PDB entry 9E2X | electron microscopy, 3.50 A resolution | chains 2 and 6 of the 15 polymer chains in the assembly

Chain 2:
Protein: DNA replication licensing factor MCM2
Organism: Saccharomyces cerevisiae W303
Notes: EC 3.6.4.12
UniProt: P29469 (MCM2_YEAST); numbering as in UniProt (aligned over 1-868)
Sequence (868 residues; row label = number of the first residue in the row):
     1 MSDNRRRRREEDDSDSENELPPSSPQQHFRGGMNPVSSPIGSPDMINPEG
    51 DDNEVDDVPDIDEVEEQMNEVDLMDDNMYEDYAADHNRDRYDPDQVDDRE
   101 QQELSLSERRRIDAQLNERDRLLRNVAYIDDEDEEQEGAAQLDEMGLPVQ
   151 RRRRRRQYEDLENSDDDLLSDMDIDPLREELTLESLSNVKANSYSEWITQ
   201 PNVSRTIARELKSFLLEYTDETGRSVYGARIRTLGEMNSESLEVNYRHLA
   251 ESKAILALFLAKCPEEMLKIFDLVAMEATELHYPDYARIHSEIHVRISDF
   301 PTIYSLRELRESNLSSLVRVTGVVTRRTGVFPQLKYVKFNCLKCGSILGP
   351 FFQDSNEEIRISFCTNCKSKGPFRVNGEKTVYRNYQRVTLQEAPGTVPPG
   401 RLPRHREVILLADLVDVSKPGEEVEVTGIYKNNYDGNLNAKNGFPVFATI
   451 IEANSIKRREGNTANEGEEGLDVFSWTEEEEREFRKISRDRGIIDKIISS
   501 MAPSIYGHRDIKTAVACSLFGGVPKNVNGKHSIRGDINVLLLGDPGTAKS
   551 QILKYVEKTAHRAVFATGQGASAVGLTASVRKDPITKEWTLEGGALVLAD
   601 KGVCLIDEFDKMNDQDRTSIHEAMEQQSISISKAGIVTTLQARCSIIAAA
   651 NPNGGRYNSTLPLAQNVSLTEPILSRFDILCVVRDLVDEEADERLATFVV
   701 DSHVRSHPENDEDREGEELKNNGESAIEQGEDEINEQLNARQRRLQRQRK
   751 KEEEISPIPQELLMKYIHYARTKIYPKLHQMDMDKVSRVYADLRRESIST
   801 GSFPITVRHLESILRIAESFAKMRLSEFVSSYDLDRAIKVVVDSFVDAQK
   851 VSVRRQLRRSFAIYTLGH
Disordered / not traced: 1-173, 460-468, 711-738, 866-868
Ion coordination: Zn2+: C341, C344; Mg2+: S550 (together with ATP)
Ligand contacts:
  - ATP (adenosine-5'-triphosphate), molecule 1: S504, I505, Y506, G507, H508, D544, P545, G546, T547, A548, K549, S550, Q551, D607, E608, L695, V699
  - ATP, molecule 2: E625, R676, V807, R808, E811
Curated features (UniProtKB/Swiss-Prot):
  - zinc finger: C341 to C367 (C4-type)
  - motif: S675 to D678 (Arginine finger)
  - binding site (ATP): G543 to S550
  - modified residue (Phosphoserine): S14, S16, S23, S164, S170
  - natural variant: E392 (E392K: In allele MCM2-1)
  - mutagenesis: C364 (C364Y/F/S/H: Loss of activity), C367 (C367Y/F/S/H: Loss of activity), K549 (K549A: Reduces MCM2-7 complex helicase activity. Abolishes MCM2-7 complex helicase activity; when associated with MCM5 A-422. Reduces MCM2-7 complex helicase activity; when associated with MCM3 A-415), R676 (R676A: Loss of MCM2-7 complex helicase activity)

Chain 6:
Protein: DNA replication licensing factor MCM6
Organism: Saccharomyces cerevisiae W303
Notes: EC 3.6.4.12
UniProt: P53091 (MCM6_YEAST); residue numbers follow UniProt; this construct covers 1-1017
Sequence (1017 residues; numbered 1 to 1017; the number before each row is that of its first residue):
     1 MSSPFPADTPSSNRPSNSSPPPSSIGAGFGSSSGLDSQIGSRLHFPSSSQ
    51 PHVSNSQTGPFVNDSTQFSSQRLQTDGSATNDMEGNEPARSFKSRALNHV
   101 KKVDDVTGEKVREAFEQFLEDFSVQSTDTGEVEKVYRAQIEFMKIYDLNT
   151 IYIDYQHLSMRENGALAMAISEQYYRFLPFLQKGLRRVVRKYAPELLNTS
   201 DSLKRSEGDEGQADEDEQQDDDMNGSSLPRDSGSSAAPGNGTSAMATRSI
   251 TTSTSPEQTERVFQISFFNLPTVHRIRDIRSEKIGSLLSISGTVTRTSEV
   301 RPELYKASFTCDMCRAIVDNVEQSFKYTEPTFCPNPSCENRAFWTLNVTR
   351 SRFLDWQKVRIQENANEIPTGSMPRTLDVILRGDSVERAKPGDRCKFTGV
   401 EIVVPDVTQLGLPGVKPSSTLDTRGISKTTEGLNSGVTGLRSLGVRDLTY
   451 KISFLACHVISIGSNIGASSPDANSNNRETELQMAANLQANNVYQDNERD
   501 QEVFLNSLSSDEINELKEMVKDEHIYDKLVRSIAPAVFGHEAVKKGILLQ
   551 MLGGVHKSTVEGIKLRGDINICVVGDPSTSKSQFLKYVVGFAPRSVYTSG
   601 KASSAAGLTAAVVRDEEGGDYTIEAGALMLADNGICCIDEFDKMDISDQV
   651 AIHEAMEQQTISIAKAGIHATLNARTSILAAANPVGGRYNRKLSLRGNLN
   701 MTAPIMSRFDLFFVILDDCNEKIDTELASHIVDLHMKRDEAIEPPFSAEQ
   751 LRRYIKYARTFKPILTKEARSYLVEKYKELRKDDAQGFSRSSYRITVRQL
   801 ESMIRLSEAIARANCVDEITPSFIAEAYDLLRQSIIRVDVDDVEMDEEFD
   851 NIESQSHAASGNNDDNDDGTGSGVITSEPPADIEEGQSEATARPGTSEKK
   901 KTTVTYDKYVSMMNMIVRKIAEVDREGAEELTAVDIVDWYLLQKENDLGS
   951 LAEYWEERRLAFKVIKRLVKDRILMEIHGTRHNLRDLENEENENNKTVYV
  1001 IHPNCEVLDQLEPQDSS
Disordered / not traced: 1-90, 128-130, 201-251, 419-428, 464-498, 786-789, 836-1017
Ion coordination: Zn2+: C311, C314, C333, C338
Ligand contacts:
  - ADP (adenosine-5'-diphosphate): A536, V537, F538, D576, P577, S578, T579, S580, K581, S582, Q583, L727, I731
  - ATP (adenosine-5'-triphosphate): L565, E657, Q658, R708, V797, R798, E801
Curated features (UniProtKB/Swiss-Prot):
  - motif: S707 to D710 (Arginine finger)
  - binding site (ATP): G575 to S582
  - modified residue: S78 (Phosphoserine), S249 (Phosphoserine), S372 (Phosphoserine), T766 (Phosphothreonine)
  - mutagenesis: K581 (K581A: Loss of MCM2-7 complex helicase activity)

Interface between chain 2 and chain 6:
Residue-residue contacts (132):
  S187(2) - S253(6)
  S187(2) - T254(6)
  N188(2) - T254(6)
  V189(2) - T254(6)  hydrogen bond (backbone-side chain)
  V189(2) - P256(6)  hydrophobic
  A191(2) - P256(6)
  N192(2) - P256(6)
  Y194(2) - T254(6)  hydrogen bond (side chain-backbone)
  Y194(2) - S255(6)
  Y194(2) - P256(6)
  Y194(2) - E257(6)
  L258(2) - S253(6)
  K262(2) - E257(6)  salt bridge
  R310(2) - V300(6)
  R310(2) - D355(6)
  R310(2) - V386(6)
  E311(2) - F353(6)
  E311(2) - D355(6)  hydrogen bond (backbone-side chain)
  R326(2) - D620(6)  salt bridge
  R360(2) - D312(6)  salt bridge
  R360(2) - W344(6)  hydrogen bond (side chain-backbone)
  R360(2) - T345(6)  hydrogen bond
  K370(2) - F343(6)
  R401(2) - K390(6)
  R404(2) - T297(6)  hydrogen bond (side chain-backbone)
  R404(2) - S298(6)
  R404(2) - E299(6)
  R404(2) - E387(6)  salt bridge
  R406(2) - E299(6)  salt bridge
  N432(2) - V348(6)
  N432(2) - F353(6)
  Y434(2) - Y327(6)  hydrophobic
  Y434(2) - L412(6)
  Y434(2) - P413(6)  hydrogen bond (side chain-backbone)
  G436(2) - V415(6)
  L438(2) - R301(6)
  N439(2) - F325(6)
  N439(2) - K326(6)
  N439(2) - Y327(6)
  N439(2) - V407(6)
  N439(2) - L412(6)
  A440(2) - V407(6)  hydrophobic
  A440(2) - T408(6)
  K441(2) - E617(6)  salt bridge
  N442(2) - W356(6)
  N442(2) - K358(6)
  G443(2) - F325(6)
  F444(2) - E303(6)
  F444(2) - F325(6)  hydrophobic
  F444(2) - W356(6)
  F444(2) - R382(6)
  F444(2) - V404(6)  hydrophobic
  P445(2) - E303(6)
  P445(2) - L304(6)  hydrogen bond (backbone-backbone)
  P445(2) - F325(6)
  V446(2) - P302(6)
  V446(2) - W356(6)  hydrophobic
  F447(2) - P302(6)  hydrogen bond (backbone-backbone)
  F447(2) - L304(6)  hydrophobic
  F447(2) - L346(6)  hydrophobic
  F447(2) - F353(6)  hydrophobic
  T449(2) - P302(6)
  A502(2) - E561(6)
  P503(2) - E561(6)
  S504(2) - T559(6)
  S504(2) - E561(6)  hydrogen bond (backbone-side chain)
  S504(2) - I563(6)
  P545(2) - S707(6)
  S550(2) - Q658(6)
  Q551(2) - K564(6)  hydrogen bond (side chain-backbone)
  Q551(2) - Q658(6)
  Y555(2) - E561(6)
  K558(2) - E561(6)  hydrogen bond (side chain-backbone)
  F565(2) - E654(6)
  F565(2) - S662(6)
  T567(2) - E654(6)  hydrogen bond
  G570(2) - S662(6)
  G570(2) - I663(6)
  G570(2) - A664(6)  hydrogen bond (backbone-backbone)
  G570(2) - K665(6)
  A571(2) - K665(6)
  S572(2) - K665(6)
  G575(2) - A664(6)
  G575(2) - K665(6)
  G575(2) - H669(6)  hydrogen bond (backbone-side chain)
  G593(2) - H669(6)
  G594(2) - H669(6)
  A595(2) - H669(6)  hydrogen bond (backbone-side chain)
  E608(2) - H653(6)  salt bridge
  K611(2) - V650(6)
  N651(2) - P704(6)
  G655(2) - A703(6)
  R656(2) - S791(6)
  R656(2) - S792(6)  hydrogen bond (side chain-backbone)
  R656(2) - Y793(6)
  D685(2) - R781(6)  salt bridge
  D685(2) - S792(6)  hydrogen bond
  L686(2) - R781(6)  hydrogen bond (backbone-side chain)
  L686(2) - R790(6)
  V687(2) - R781(6)
  V687(2) - R790(6)  hydrogen bond (backbone-backbone)
  V687(2) - S791(6)
  V687(2) - S792(6)
  D692(2) - R781(6)  salt bridge
  E693(2) - V774(6)
  E693(2) - K778(6)
  L695(2) - V797(6)  hydrophobic
  A696(2) - V774(6)
  A696(2) - Y777(6)  hydrophobic
  A696(2) - L800(6)  hydrophobic
  T697(2) - V774(6)
  V699(2) - L800(6)  hydrophobic
  V700(2) - R770(6)
  V700(2) - L773(6)  hydrophobic
  S702(2) - T559(6)
  H703(2) - K557(6)
  H703(2) - L565(6)
  H703(2) - E801(6)  salt bridge
  V704(2) - R770(6)
  S706(2) - K557(6)
  S706(2) - S558(6)
  S706(2) - T559(6)
  S706(2) - L565(6)
  H707(2) - K557(6)
  H707(2) - K762(6)
  H707(2) - P763(6)  hydrogen bond (side chain-backbone)
  H707(2) - I764(6)
  P708(2) - K762(6)
  E709(2) - I764(6)
  K751(2) - V560(6)
  I755(2) - V560(6)  hydrophobic
  Q760(2) - E561(6)
Other interface residues (no listed pair), chain 2 (93 interface residues in all): S193, I255, R307, L309, L314, S362, P394, L402, H405, N437, I505, G546, K554, A566, Q569, V574, L576, S579, L598, R705, E752
Other interface residues (no listed pair), chain 6 (97 interface residues in all): T252, Q323, R350, Q357, I380, P391, I402, K451, V555, H556, G562, A605, A651, T660, A666, G667, L672, L765, A785, T796, R798, I804, E808

In short:
93 residues of chain 2 and 97 residues of chain 6 are in contact, with 21 hydrogen bonds and 10 salt bridges.
Polar pairs include K262(2)-E257(6), R326(2)-D620(6) and R360(2)-D312(6). One ATP molecule is bound between
chain 2 and chain 6. Chain 2 binds ATP.
Here chain 2 is DNA replication licensing factor MCM2 and chain 6 is DNA replication licensing factor MCM6,
both from Saccharomyces cerevisiae W303. Entry 9E2X (Cryo-EM structure of yeast CMG helicase stalled at
G4-containing DNA template, state 2) was determined by electron microscopy together with 9E2W, 9E2Y and 9E2Z
from the same study.
